PDB entry 8URW | electron microscopy, 2.79 A resolution | chains D and N of the 10 polymer chains in the assembly

== Chain D ==
Molecule: DNA-directed RNA polymerase subunit gamma
Organism: Synechococcus elongatus
Notes: EC 2.7.7.6
Reference sequence: P42079 (RPOC1_SYNE7); residues 1-624 here = UniProt positions 1-624
Amino-acid sequence (624 residues; each row starts with the number of its first residue):
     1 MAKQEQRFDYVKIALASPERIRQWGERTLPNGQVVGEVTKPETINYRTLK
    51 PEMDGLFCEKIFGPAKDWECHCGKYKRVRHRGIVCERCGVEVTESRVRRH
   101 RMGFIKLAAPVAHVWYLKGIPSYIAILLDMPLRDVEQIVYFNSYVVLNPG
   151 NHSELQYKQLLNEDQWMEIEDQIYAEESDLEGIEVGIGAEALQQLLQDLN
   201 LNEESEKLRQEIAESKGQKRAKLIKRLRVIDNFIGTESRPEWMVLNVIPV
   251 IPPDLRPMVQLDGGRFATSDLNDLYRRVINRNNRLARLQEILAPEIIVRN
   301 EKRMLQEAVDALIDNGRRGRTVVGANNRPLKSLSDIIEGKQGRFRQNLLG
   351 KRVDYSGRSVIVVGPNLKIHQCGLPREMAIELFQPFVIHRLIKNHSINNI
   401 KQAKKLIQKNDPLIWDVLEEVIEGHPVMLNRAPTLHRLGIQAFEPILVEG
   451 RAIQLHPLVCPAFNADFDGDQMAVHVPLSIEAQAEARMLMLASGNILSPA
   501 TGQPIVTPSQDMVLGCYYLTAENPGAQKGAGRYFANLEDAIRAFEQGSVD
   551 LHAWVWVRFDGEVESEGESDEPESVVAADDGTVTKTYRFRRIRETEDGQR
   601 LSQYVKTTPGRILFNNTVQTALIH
Unresolved in the structure: 1-4
Swiss-Prot annotation at these positions:
  - binding site (Zn(2+)): Cys70, Cys72, Cys85, Cys88
  - binding site (Mg(2+)): Asp466, Asp468, Asp470
Ion coordination: Zn2+: Cys70, Cys72, Cys85, Cys88; Mg2+: Asp466, Asp468 (together with CTP)
Small-molecule neighbours: CTP (cytidine-5'-triphosphate): Arg431, Pro433, Asn464, Asp466, Asp468

== Chain N ==
Molecule: 40-nt DNA strand
Sequence (40 nucleotides; row label = number of the first residue in the row):
     1 GGGCGCATGCTGCTCTAGGAGAGGTACACGGCGACTGCCC

== Chain D / chain N interface ==
Residue-residue contacts (11; chain D residue first):
  Arg47(D) with DC13(N), phosphate contact; DT14(N), salt bridge to the phosphate
  Arg133(D) with DT36(N), salt bridge to the phosphate
  Arg276(D) with DA17(N), base contact
  Arg277(D) with DG18(N), phosphate contact; DG19(N), salt bridge to the phosphate
  Asn280(D) with DA17(N), base contact
  Arg281(D) with DG18(N), sugar contact
  Arg303(D) with DA20(N), salt bridge to the phosphate
  Met304(D) with DG19(N), phosphate contact; DA20(N), phosphate contact
Other interface residues (no listed pair), chain D (13 interface residues in all): Glu42, Tyr46, Ile120, Lys225, Arg284
Other interface residues (no listed pair), chain N (9 interface residues in all): DT16, DA34

== In short ==
13 residues of chain D and 9 residues of chain N are in contact; the contacts include 4 salt bridges. Polar
pairs include Arg47(D)-DT14(N), Arg133(D)-DT36(N) and Arg277(D)-DG19(N). Bound to chain D: CTP. From UniProt:
4 Zn2+-binding residues and 3 Mg2+-binding residues on chain D.
Here chain D is DNA-directed RNA polymerase subunit gamma (Synechococcus elongatus) and chain N is a 40-nt DNA
strand. Entry 8URW (Cyanobacterial RNA polymerase elongation complex with NusG and CTP) was determined by
electron microscopy (same publication as 8SYI and 8EMB).
